Entry 2A73 (X-ray diffraction, 3.30 A resolution); this record covers chains A and B.

Chain A:
Name: Complement C3
From: Homo sapiens
UniProtKB: P01024 (CO3_HUMAN); residues 1-643 here correspond to UniProt positions 23-665 (UniProt number = residue number + 22)
Sequence (643 residues; each row starts with the number of its first residue):
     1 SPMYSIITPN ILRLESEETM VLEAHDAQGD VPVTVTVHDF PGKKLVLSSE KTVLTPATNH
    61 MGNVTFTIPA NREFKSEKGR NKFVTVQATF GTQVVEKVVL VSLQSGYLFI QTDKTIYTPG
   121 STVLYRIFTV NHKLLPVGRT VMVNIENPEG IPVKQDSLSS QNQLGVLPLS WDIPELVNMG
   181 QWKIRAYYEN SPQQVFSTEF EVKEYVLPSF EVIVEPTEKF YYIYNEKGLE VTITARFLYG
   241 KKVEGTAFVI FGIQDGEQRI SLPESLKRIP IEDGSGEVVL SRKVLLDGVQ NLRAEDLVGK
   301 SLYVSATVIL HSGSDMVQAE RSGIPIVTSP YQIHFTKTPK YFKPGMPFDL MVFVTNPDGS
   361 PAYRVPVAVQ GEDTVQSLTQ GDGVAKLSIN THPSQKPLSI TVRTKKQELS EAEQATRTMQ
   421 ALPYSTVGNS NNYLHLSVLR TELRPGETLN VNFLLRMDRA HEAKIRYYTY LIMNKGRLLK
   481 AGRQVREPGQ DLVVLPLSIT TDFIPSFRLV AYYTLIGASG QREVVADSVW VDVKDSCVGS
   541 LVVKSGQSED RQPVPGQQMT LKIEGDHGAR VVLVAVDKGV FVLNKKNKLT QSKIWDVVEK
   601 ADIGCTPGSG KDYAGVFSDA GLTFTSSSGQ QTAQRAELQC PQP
Unresolved in the structure: 74-79, 290-291
Disulfides: Cys605-Cys640
Glycans and other covalent adducts: N-acetylglucosamine (NAG) linked to Asn63
Curated features (UniProtKB/Swiss-Prot):
  - site: Ser519, Gly520 (Microbial infection: Cleavage)
  - modified residue (Phosphoserine): Ser16, Ser48, Ser275, Ser281
  - glycosylation: Asn63 (N-linked (GlcNAc...) asparagine)

Chain B:
Name: Complement C3
From: Homo sapiens
UniProtKB: P01024 (CO3_HUMAN); residues 651-1641 here correspond to UniProt positions 673-1663 (UniProt number = residue number + 22)
Sequence (991 residues; each row starts with the number of its first residue):
   651 VQLTEKRMDK VGKYPKELRK CCEDGMRENP MRFSCQRRTR FISLGEACKK VFLDCCNYIT
   711 ELRRQHARAS HLGLARSNLD EDIIAEENIV SRSEFPESWL WNVEDLKEPP KNGISTKLMN
   771 IFLKDSITTW EILAVSMSDK KGICVADPFE VTVMQDFFID LRLPYSVVRN EQVEIRAVLY
   831 NYRQNQELKV RVELLHNPAF CSLATTKRRH QQTVTIPPKS SLSVPYVIVP LKTGLQEVEV
   891 KAAVYHHFIS DGVRKSLKVV PEGIRMNKTV AVRTLDPERL GREGVQKEDI PPADLSDQVP
   951 DTESETRILL QGTPVAQMTE DAVDAERLKH LIVTPSGCGE QNMIGMTPTV IAVHYLDETE
  1011 QWEKFGLEKR QGALELIKKG YTQQLAFRQP SSAFAAFVKR APSTWLTAYV VKVFSLAVNL
  1071 IAIDSQVLCG AVKWLILEKQ KPDGVFQEDA PVIHQEMIGG LRNNNEKDMA LTAFVLISLQ
  1131 EAKDICEEQV NSLPGSITKA GDFLEANYMN LQRSYTVAIA GYALAQMGRL KGPLLNKFLT
  1191 TAKDKNRWED PGKQLYNVEA TSYALLALLQ LKDFDFVPPV VRWLNEQRYY GGGYGSTQAT
  1251 FMVFQALAQY QKDAPDHQEL NLDVSLQLPS RSSKITHRIH WESASLLRSE ETKENEGFTV
  1311 TAEGKGQGTL SVVTMYHAKA KDQLTCNKFD LKVTIKPAPE TEKRPQDAKN TMILEICTRY
  1371 RGDQDATMSI LDISMMTGFA PDTDDLKQLA NGVDRYISKY ELDKAFSDRN TLIIYLDKVS
  1431 HSEDDCLAFK VHQYFNVELI QPGAVKVYAY YNLEESCTRF YHPEKEDGKL NKLCRDELCR
  1491 CAEENCFIQK SDDKVTLEER LDKACEPGVD YVYKTRLVKV QLSNDFDEYI MAIEQTIKSG
  1551 SDEVQVGQQR TFISPIKCRE ALKLEEKKHY LMWGLSSDFW GEKPNLSYII GKDTWVEHWP
  1611 EEDECQDEEN QKQCQDLGAF TESMVVFGCP N
Unresolved in the structure: 720-728, 1107-1112
Disulfides: Cys671-Cys698, Cys672-Cys705, Cys685-Cys706, Cys851-Cys1491, Cys1079-Cys1136, Cys1336-Cys1467, Cys1367-Cys1436, Cys1484-Cys1489, Cys1496-Cys1568, Cys1515-Cys1639, Cys1615-Cys1624
Glycans and other covalent adducts: N-acetylglucosamine (NAG) linked to Asn917
Curated features (UniProtKB/Swiss-Prot):
  - region: Glu1612 to Phe1637 (Interaction with CFP/properdin)
  - site: Leu722, Gly723 (Microbial infection: Cleavage), Ala725, Arg726 (Cleavage), Arg726, Ser727 (Cleavage), Arg932, Glu933 (Cleavage), Arg1281, Ser1282 (Cleavage), Arg1298, Ser1299 (Cleavage), Asn1641 (Coordinates Mg(2+) for interaction with Complement factor B Bb fragment (CFB))
  - modified residue (Phosphoserine): Ser946, Ser1299, Ser1551
  - glycosylation (N-linked (GlcNAc...) asparagine): Asn917, Asn1595
  - cross-link: Cys988 to Gln991 (Isoglutamyl cysteine thioester (Cys-Gln))
Reported in the primary citation:
  - contacts within the chain: Cys988-Gln991 (covalent link), Cys988-Phe1047, Cys988-Met1378 (hydrophobic contact), Cys988-Tyr1425
  - conformationally variable residues (loop rearrangement, order/disorder transition): Ser727 to Glu744, Asp974, His1104, Glu1106, Met1107 to Arg1112, Cys1484
  - catalytic residues: His1104, Glu1106 (citing earlier work)
  - post-translational modification sites: Asn917

Chain A / chain B interface:
Residue-residue contacts (208):
  Gln111(A) - Val785(B)
  Asp113(A) - Ser748(B)  hydrogen bond
  Lys114(A) - Pro746(B)  hydrogen bond (side chain-backbone)
  Lys114(A) - Glu747(B)
  Lys114(A) - Ser748(B)
  Ile116(A) - Arg742(B)
  Ile116(A) - Ser743(B)
  Ile116(A) - Phe745(B)  hydrophobic
  Tyr117(A) - Ser743(B)
  Thr118(A) - Ser743(B)
  Leu124(A) - Trp751(B)
  Tyr125(A) - Trp751(B)
  Arg126(A) - Trp751(B)
  Arg126(A) - Val753(B)
  Phe128(A) - Val785(B)  hydrophobic
  Phe128(A) - Met787(B)  hydrophobic
  Phe128(A) - Ile793(B)  hydrophobic
  Val130(A) - Met787(B)  hydrophobic
  Leu134(A) - Gly792(B)
  Leu134(A) - Ile793(B)  hydrogen bond (backbone-backbone)
  Leu135(A) - Lys790(B)
  Leu135(A) - Lys791(B)
  Leu135(A) - Gly792(B)
  Pro136(A) - Met787(B)  hydrophobic
  Pro136(A) - Ser788(B)
  Pro136(A) - Asp789(B)
  Pro136(A) - Gly792(B)
  Glu149(A) - Arg1038(B)  salt bridge
  Glu149(A) - Gln1039(B)
  Glu149(A) - Pro1040(B)
  Ile151(A) - Asp1074(B)
  Ile151(A) - Val1077(B)  hydrophobic
  Val153(A) - Thr1032(B)
  Val153(A) - Leu1035(B)  hydrophobic
  Leu164(A) - Met787(B)
  Leu164(A) - Asp789(B)
  Gly165(A) - Met787(B)
  Pro174(A) - Gln1033(B)
  Glu175(A) - Lys1029(B)  salt bridge
  Leu176(A) - Asn992(B)
  Leu176(A) - Gln1033(B)  hydrogen bond (backbone-side chain)
  Leu176(A) - Ala1036(B)  hydrophobic
  Val177(A) - Ala1036(B)
  Asn178(A) - Leu1035(B)
  Asn178(A) - Ala1036(B)
  Lys203(A) - Val740(B)  hydrogen bond (side chain-backbone)
  Glu204(A) - Ser743(B)  hydrogen bond (backbone-side chain)
  Tyr205(A) - Glu744(B)
  Val206(A) - Ser741(B)
  Val206(A) - Arg742(B)
  Val206(A) - Ser743(B)  hydrogen bond (backbone-backbone)
  Val206(A) - Glu744(B)
  Leu207(A) - Arg742(B)
  Leu207(A) - Glu744(B)
  Pro208(A) - Arg742(B)
  Phe237(A) - Gln1356(B)
  Leu238(A) - Arg742(B)
  Tyr239(A) - Tyr830(B)  hydrophobic
  Tyr239(A) - Tyr832(B)  hydrophobic
  Tyr239(A) - Ser870(B)
  Tyr239(A) - Ser871(B)
  Gly240(A) - Lys869(B)
  Lys241(A) - Lys869(B)
  Lys241(A) - Ser870(B)
  Phe248(A) - Thr654(B)
  Phe248(A) - Glu655(B)
  Arg259(A) - Asn738(B)
  Leu266(A) - Glu655(B)
  Leu266(A) - Met658(B)  hydrophobic
  Arg268(A) - Glu655(B)
  Arg268(A) - Asp730(B)  salt bridge
  Arg268(A) - Glu731(B)  salt bridge
  Thr307(A) - Ala735(B)
  Ile309(A) - Glu731(B)
  Ile309(A) - Ile733(B)  hydrophobic
  Leu310(A) - Gln1356(B)
  Ser312(A) - Gln1356(B)  hydrogen bond
  Gly313(A) - Arg1354(B)
  Gly313(A) - Gln1356(B)
  Ser314(A) - Lys1353(B)
  Ser314(A) - Arg1354(B)  hydrogen bond (backbone-backbone)
  Ser314(A) - Pro1355(B)
  Asp315(A) - Pro1355(B)
  Asp315(A) - Gln1356(B)  hydrogen bond (side chain-backbone)
  Gln318(A) - Ala735(B)  hydrogen bond (side chain-backbone)
  Gln318(A) - Ile739(B)
  Glu320(A) - Asn738(B)
  Cys537(A) - Cys794(B)  disulfide
  Val538(A) - Lys791(B)
  Ser540(A) - Cys794(B)
  Leu541(A) - Ala784(B)  hydrophobic
  Leu541(A) - Val785(B)
  Leu541(A) - Ser786(B)
  Leu541(A) - Cys794(B)
  Leu541(A) - Ala796(B)
  Val543(A) - Ala784(B)  hydrophobic
  Val543(A) - Phe799(B)
  Lys544(A) - Phe799(B)
  Ser545(A) - Phe799(B)
  Gln552(A) - Met804(B)
  Pro553(A) - Leu773(B)  hydrophobic
  Pro553(A) - Val801(B)  hydrophobic
  Pro553(A) - Thr802(B)
  Pro553(A) - Val803(B)
  Pro553(A) - Met804(B)  hydrogen bond (backbone-backbone)
  Val554(A) - Leu773(B)
  Val554(A) - Val803(B)
  Val554(A) - Met804(B)
  Pro555(A) - Lys774(B)
  Pro555(A) - Asp775(B)
  Pro555(A) - Ile777(B)  hydrophobic
  Pro555(A) - Val803(B)
  Pro555(A) - Met804(B)
  Pro555(A) - Gln805(B)
  Gly556(A) - Leu773(B)  hydrogen bond (backbone-backbone)
  Gly556(A) - Lys774(B)  hydrogen bond (backbone-backbone)
  Gly556(A) - Asp775(B)
  Gln557(A) - Ile771(B)
  Gln557(A) - Phe772(B)
  Gln557(A) - Leu773(B)  hydrogen bond (backbone-backbone)
  Gln558(A) - Ile771(B)
  Gln558(A) - Phe772(B)
  Met559(A) - Asn770(B)
  Met559(A) - Ile771(B)  hydrogen bond (backbone-backbone)
  Met559(A) - Leu773(B)  hydrophobic
  Met559(A) - Val801(B)  hydrophobic
  Thr560(A) - Leu768(B)
  Thr560(A) - Met769(B)
  Thr560(A) - Asn770(B)  hydrogen bond
  Leu561(A) - Lys767(B)
  Leu561(A) - Leu768(B)
  Leu561(A) - Met769(B)  hydrogen bond (backbone-backbone)
  Leu561(A) - Ile782(B)  hydrophobic
  Lys562(A) - Thr766(B)
  Ile563(A) - Leu756(B)  hydrophobic
  Ile563(A) - Ser765(B)
  Ile563(A) - Thr766(B)
  Ile563(A) - Lys767(B)  hydrogen bond (backbone-backbone)
  Glu564(A) - Thr766(B)
  Gly565(A) - Leu756(B)
  Gly565(A) - Gly763(B)
  Gly565(A) - Ile764(B)
  Gly565(A) - Ser765(B)  hydrogen bond (backbone-backbone)
  Asp566(A) - Leu756(B)
  Asp566(A) - Gly763(B)
  Asp566(A) - Ser765(B)
  Asp566(A) - Ser786(B)
  His567(A) - Leu756(B)
  His567(A) - Glu758(B)  hydrogen bond (side chain-backbone)
  His567(A) - Pro760(B)
  His567(A) - Gly763(B)
  His567(A) - Ser765(B)  hydrogen bond (backbone-side chain)
  Gly568(A) - Leu756(B)  hydrogen bond (backbone-backbone)
  Ala569(A) - Asp755(B)
  Ala569(A) - Leu756(B)  hydrogen bond (backbone-backbone)
  Ala569(A) - Met787(B)
  Ala569(A) - Ser788(B)
  Arg570(A) - Val753(B)
  Arg570(A) - Glu754(B)
  Arg570(A) - Asp755(B)
  Arg570(A) - Val785(B)
  Arg570(A) - Ser786(B)
  Arg570(A) - Met787(B)  hydrogen bond (backbone-backbone)
  Val571(A) - Val753(B)
  Val571(A) - Glu754(B)  hydrogen bond (backbone-backbone)
  Val571(A) - Leu756(B)  hydrophobic
  Val571(A) - Val785(B)
  Val572(A) - Val753(B)  hydrophobic
  Val572(A) - Leu783(B)
  Val572(A) - Ala784(B)
  Val572(A) - Val785(B)  hydrogen bond (backbone-backbone)
  Leu573(A) - Leu750(B)
  Leu573(A) - Trp751(B)
  Leu573(A) - Asn752(B)  hydrogen bond (backbone-backbone)
  Leu573(A) - Ile782(B)  hydrophobic
  Leu573(A) - Leu783(B)
  Val574(A) - Trp749(B)
  Val574(A) - Leu750(B)
  Val574(A) - Trp751(B)  hydrophobic
  Val574(A) - Glu781(B)
  Val574(A) - Ile782(B)
  Val574(A) - Leu783(B)  hydrogen bond (backbone-backbone)
  Ala575(A) - Ser748(B)
  Ala575(A) - Trp749(B)  hydrogen bond (backbone-backbone)
  Ala575(A) - Leu750(B)  hydrophobic
  Ala575(A) - Glu781(B)
  Val576(A) - Ser748(B)
  Val576(A) - Trp780(B)
  Val576(A) - Glu781(B)  hydrogen bond (backbone-backbone)
  Val576(A) - Leu783(B)  hydrophobic
  Asp577(A) - Phe745(B)
  Asp577(A) - Pro746(B)
  Asp577(A) - Thr778(B)  hydrogen bond
  Asp577(A) - Thr779(B)
  Asp577(A) - Trp780(B)
  Lys578(A) - Thr779(B)  hydrogen bond (backbone-backbone)
  Lys578(A) - Glu781(B)
  Lys578(A) - Glu800(B)  salt bridge
  Gly579(A) - Phe745(B)
  Val580(A) - Phe745(B)  hydrophobic
  Phe581(A) - Glu781(B)
  Phe581(A) - Leu783(B)  hydrophobic
  Phe581(A) - Pro798(B)  hydrophobic
  Leu583(A) - Phe745(B)  hydrophobic
  Leu589(A) - Val795(B)
  Gln591(A) - Cys794(B)
  Gln591(A) - Val795(B)  hydrogen bond (side chain-backbone)
  Ile594(A) - Val795(B)  hydrophobic
Interface residues without a listed pair, chain A (103 interface residues in all): Thr129, Asn147, Pro152, Val166, Leu169, Trp171, Thr246, Ile250, Pro263, Met316, Val317, Gly539, Gly546, Thr590
Interface residues without a listed pair, chain B (99 interface residues in all): Asp659, Ile734, Glu736, Glu737, Lys757, Ser776, Ser986, Gly987, Tyr1031, Phe1037
Cross-chain cystine bridges: Cys537(A)-Cys794(B)

In short:
The interface between chain A and chain B involves 103 residues on one side and 99 on the other; the contacts
include 1 disulfide bond, 34 hydrogen bonds and 5 salt bridges. Polar pairs include Glu149(A)-Arg1038(B),
Glu175(A)-Lys1029(B) and Arg268(A)-Asp730(B). From the paper: catalytic residues His1104(B) and Glu1106(B); a
modification site at Asn917(B).
Here chain A is Complement C3 and chain B is Complement C3, both from Homo sapiens. Entry 2A73 (Human
Complement Component C3) was determined by X-ray diffraction together with 2A74 from the same study.
